Entry 6PZK (electron microscopy, 3.20 A resolution); this record covers chains A and E of the 5 polymer chains in the assembly.

# Chain A
Molecule: RNA-directed RNA polymerase L
From: Human respiratory syncytial virus A2
Notes: EC 2.7.7.48, 2.1.1.56, 2.7.7.-, 2.7.7.88
UniProt: P28887 (L_HRSVA); residues 1-2165 here = UniProt positions 1-2165
Sequence (2201 residues; row label = number of the first residue in the row; numbers below 1 keep their minus sign (Met-35 is residue -35)):
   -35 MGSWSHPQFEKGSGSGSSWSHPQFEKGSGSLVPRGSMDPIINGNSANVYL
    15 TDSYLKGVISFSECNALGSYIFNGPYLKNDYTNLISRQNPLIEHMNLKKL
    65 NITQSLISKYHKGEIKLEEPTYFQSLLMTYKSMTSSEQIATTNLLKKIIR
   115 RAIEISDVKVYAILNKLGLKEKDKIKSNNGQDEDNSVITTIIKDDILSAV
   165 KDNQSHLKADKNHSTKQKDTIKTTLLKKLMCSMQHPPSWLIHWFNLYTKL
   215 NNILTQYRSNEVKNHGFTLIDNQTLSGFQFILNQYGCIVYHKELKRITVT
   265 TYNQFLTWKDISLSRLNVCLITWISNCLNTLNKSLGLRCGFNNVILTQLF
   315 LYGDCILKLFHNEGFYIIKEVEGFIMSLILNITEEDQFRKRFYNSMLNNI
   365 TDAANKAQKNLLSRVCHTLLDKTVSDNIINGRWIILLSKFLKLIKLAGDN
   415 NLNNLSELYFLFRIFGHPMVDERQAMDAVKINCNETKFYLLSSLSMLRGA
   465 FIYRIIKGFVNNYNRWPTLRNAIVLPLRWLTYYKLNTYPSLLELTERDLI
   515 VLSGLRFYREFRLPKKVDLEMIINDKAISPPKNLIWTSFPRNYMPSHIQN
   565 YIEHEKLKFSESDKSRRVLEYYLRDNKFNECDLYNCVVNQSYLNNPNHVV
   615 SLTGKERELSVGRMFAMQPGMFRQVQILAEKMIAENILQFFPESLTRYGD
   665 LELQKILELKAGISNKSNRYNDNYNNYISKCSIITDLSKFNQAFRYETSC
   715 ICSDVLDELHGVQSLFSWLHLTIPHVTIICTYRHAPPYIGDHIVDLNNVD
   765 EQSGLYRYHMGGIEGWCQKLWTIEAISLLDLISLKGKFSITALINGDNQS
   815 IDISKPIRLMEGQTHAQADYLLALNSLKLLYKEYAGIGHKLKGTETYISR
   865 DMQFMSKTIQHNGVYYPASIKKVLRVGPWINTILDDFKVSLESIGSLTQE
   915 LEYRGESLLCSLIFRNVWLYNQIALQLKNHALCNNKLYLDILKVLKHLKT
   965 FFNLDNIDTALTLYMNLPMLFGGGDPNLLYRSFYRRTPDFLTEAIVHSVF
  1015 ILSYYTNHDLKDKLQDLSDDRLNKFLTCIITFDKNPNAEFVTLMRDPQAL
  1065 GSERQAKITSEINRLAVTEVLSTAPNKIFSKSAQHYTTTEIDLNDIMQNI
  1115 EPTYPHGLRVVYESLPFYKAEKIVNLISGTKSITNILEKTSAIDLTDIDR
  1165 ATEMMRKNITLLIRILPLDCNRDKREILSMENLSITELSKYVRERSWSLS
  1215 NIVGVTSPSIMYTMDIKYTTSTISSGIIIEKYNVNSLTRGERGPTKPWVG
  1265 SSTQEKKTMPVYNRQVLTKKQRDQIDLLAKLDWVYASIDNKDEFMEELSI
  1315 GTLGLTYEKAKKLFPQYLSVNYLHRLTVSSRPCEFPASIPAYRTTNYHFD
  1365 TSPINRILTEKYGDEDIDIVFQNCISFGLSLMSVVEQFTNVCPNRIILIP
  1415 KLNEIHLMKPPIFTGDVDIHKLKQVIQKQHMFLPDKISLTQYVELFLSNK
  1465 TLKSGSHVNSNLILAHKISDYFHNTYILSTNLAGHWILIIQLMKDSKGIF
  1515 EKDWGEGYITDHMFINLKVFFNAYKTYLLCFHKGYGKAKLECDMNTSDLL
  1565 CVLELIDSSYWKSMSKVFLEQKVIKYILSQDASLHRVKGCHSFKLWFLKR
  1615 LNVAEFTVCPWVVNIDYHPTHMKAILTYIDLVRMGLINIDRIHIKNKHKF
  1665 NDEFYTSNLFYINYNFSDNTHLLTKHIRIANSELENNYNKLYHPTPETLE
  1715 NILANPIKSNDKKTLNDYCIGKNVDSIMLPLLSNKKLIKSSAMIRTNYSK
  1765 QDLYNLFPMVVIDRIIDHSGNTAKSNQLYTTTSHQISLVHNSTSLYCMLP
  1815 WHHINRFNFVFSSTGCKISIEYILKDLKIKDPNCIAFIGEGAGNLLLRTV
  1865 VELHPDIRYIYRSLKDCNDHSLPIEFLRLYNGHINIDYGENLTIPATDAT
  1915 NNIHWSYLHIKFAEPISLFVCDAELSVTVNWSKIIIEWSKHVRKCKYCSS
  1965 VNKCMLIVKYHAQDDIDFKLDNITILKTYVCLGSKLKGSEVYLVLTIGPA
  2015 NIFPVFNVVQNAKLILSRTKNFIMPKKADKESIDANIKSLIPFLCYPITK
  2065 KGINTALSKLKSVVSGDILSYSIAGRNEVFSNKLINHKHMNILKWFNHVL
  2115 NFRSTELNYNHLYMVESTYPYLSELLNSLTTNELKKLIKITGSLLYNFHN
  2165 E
Unresolved in the structure: -35 to 10, 134-183, 619-626, 659-689, 1461-2165
Differences from the reference sequence: initiating methionine (-35); expression tag (-34 to 0)
UniProt features mapped onto this chain:
  - active site: His1338 (Nucleophile), Lys1831 (For mRNA (nucleoside-2'-O-)-methyltransferase activity), Asp1936 (For mRNA (nucleoside-2'-O-)-methyltransferase activity), Lys1973 (For mRNA (nucleoside-2'-O-)-methyltransferase activity), Glu2004 (For mRNA (nucleoside-2'-O-)-methyltransferase activity)
  - binding site (Mg(2+)): Asp700, Asp811
  - binding site (substrate): Gly1853 to Gly1857
From the paper describing this entry:
  - catalytic residues: Asp700, Gly810 to Asn812, His1338, Arg1339 (citing earlier work)
  - contacts within the chain: Leu701-Phe704 (hydrophobic contact), Phe704-Phe708 (hydrophobic contact), Phe704-Trp785 (hydrophobic contact), Phe704-Ala789, Trp1262-Ser1390 (hydrogen bond), Glu1269-Thr1341 (hydrogen bond), Glu1269-Lys1294 (hydrogen bond), Glu1269-Trp1297 (hydrogen bond), Lys1305-Tyr1321 (hydrogen bond), Trp1297-Tyr1331 (pi stacking), Trp1297-Tyr1336 (pi stacking)
  - conformationally variable residues (loop rearrangement): Thr1267 to Thr1282
  - mutagenesis - Y1321E, Y1321N: decreased growth (citing earlier work)
  - mutagenesis - G1264A: decreased catalytic activity (citing earlier work)

# Chain E
Molecule: Phosphoprotein
From: Human respiratory syncytial virus A2
UniProt: P03421 (PHOSP_HRSVA); residues 1-241 here = UniProt positions 1-241
Sequence (256 residues; row label = number of the first residue in the row):
     1 MEKFAPEFHGEDANNRATKFLESIKGKFTSPKDPKKKDSIISVNSIDIEV
    51 TKESPITSNSTIINPTNETDDTAGNKPNYQRKPLVSFKEDPTPSDNPFSK
   101 LYKETIETFDNNEEESSYSYEEINDQTNDNITARLDRIDEKLSEILGMLH
   151 TLVVASAGPTSARDGIRDAMIGLREEMIEKIRTEALMTNDRLEAMARLRN
   201 EESEKMAKDTSDEVSLNPTSEKLNNLLEGNDSDNDLSLEDFKGENKYFQG
   251 HHHHHH
Unresolved in the structure: 1-130, 158-173, 200-256
Differences from the reference sequence: expression tag (242-256)
UniProt features mapped onto this chain:
  - region: Met1 to Ser30 (Binding to monomeric RNA-free nucleoprotein), Ser39 to Thr57 (Important for viral particle assembly), Arg81 to Phe87 (Binding to host phosphatase PP1), Asp90 to Asp110 (Binding to protein M2-1), Leu216 to Ser232 (Binding to RNA-directed RNA polymerase L), Ser232 to Phe241 (Binding to the N-RNA complex)
  - site: Thr108 (Interaction with protein M2-1)
  - modified residue: Thr108 (Phosphothreonine), Ser116 (Phosphoserine), Ser117 (Phosphoserine), Ser119 (Phosphoserine), Ser232 (Phosphoserine), Ser237 (Phosphoserine)
From the paper describing this entry:
  - self-association interface (contacts with another copy of this molecule): Ile178

# Interface between chain A and chain E
Contacting residue pairs (6):
  Arg484(A) - Thr188(E)  hydrogen bond
  Arg520(A) - Glu184(E)  salt bridge
  Arg523(A) - Leu192(E)
  Thr1454(A) - Arg199(E)
  Val1457(A) - Met195(E)
  Val1457(A) - Leu198(E)
Also at the interface, not in a pair above, chain A (9 interface residues in all): Thr482, Tyr522, Leu1453, Glu1458
Also at the interface, not in a pair above, chain E (8 interface residues in all): Met187, Arg191
The authors on this interface:
  - interface residues, chain A: Arg523(A)

# Summary
9 residues of chain A and 8 residues of chain E are in contact, with 1 hydrogen bond and 1 salt bridge. Among
the polar pairs are Arg520(A)-Glu184(E) and Arg484(A)-Thr188(E). The paper reports catalytic residues
Asp700(A), Gly810(A) and His1338(A) among others; Y1321E and Y1321N of chain A reduce growth.
Here chain A is RNA-directed RNA polymerase L and chain E is Phosphoprotein, both from Human respiratory
syncytial virus A2. Entry 6PZK (Cryo-EM Structure of the Respiratory Syncytial Virus Polymerase (L) Protein
Bound by the Tetrameric Phosphoprotein (P)) was determined by electron microscopy.
